8UY8 - chains A and B; structure by electron microscopy, 3.03 A resolution.

[Chain A (and B)]
Protein: Magnesium-transporting ATPase, P-type 1
Organism: Escherichia coli
Notes: chain B of this document is another copy of the same molecule, construct and numbering; everything in this record applies to it too
Reference sequence: P0ABB8 (ATMA_ECOLI); residues 1-898 here = UniProt positions 1-898
Sequence (904 residues; row label = number of the first residue in the row):
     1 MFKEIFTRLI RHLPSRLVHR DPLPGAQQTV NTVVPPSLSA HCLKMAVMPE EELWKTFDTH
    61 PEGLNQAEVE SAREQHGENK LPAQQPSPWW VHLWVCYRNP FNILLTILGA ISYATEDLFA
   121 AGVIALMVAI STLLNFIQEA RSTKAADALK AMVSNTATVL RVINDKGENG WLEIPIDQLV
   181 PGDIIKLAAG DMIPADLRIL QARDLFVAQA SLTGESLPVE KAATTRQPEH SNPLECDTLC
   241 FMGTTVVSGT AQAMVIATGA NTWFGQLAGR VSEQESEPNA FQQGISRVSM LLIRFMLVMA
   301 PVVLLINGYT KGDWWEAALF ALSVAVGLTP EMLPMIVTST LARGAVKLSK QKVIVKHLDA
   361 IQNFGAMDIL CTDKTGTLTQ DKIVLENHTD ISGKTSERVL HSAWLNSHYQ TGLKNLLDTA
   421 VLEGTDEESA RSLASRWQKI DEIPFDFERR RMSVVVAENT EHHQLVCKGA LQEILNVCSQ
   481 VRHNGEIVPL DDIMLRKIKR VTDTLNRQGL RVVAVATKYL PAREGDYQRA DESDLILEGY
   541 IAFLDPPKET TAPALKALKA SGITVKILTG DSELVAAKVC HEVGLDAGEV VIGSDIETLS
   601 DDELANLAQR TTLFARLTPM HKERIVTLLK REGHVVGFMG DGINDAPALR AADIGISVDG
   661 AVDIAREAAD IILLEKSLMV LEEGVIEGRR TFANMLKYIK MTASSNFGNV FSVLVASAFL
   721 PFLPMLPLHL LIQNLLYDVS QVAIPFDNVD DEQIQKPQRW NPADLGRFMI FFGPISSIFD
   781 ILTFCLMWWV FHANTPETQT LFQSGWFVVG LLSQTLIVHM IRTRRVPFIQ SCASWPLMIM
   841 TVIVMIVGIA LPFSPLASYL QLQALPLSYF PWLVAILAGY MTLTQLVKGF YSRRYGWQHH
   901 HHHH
Disordered / not traced: 1-2, 903-904 (chain B: 1-2, 897-904)
Sequence notes: expression tag (899-904)
Bound ions: Mg2+ site 1 near Asp-191 (its only coordinating residue here); Mg2+ site 2: Asp-204, Asp-441; Mg2+ site 3 near Asn-709 (its only coordinating residue here)
Curated features (UniProtKB/Swiss-Prot):
  - active site: Asp-373 (4-aspartylphosphate intermediate)
  - binding site (Mg(2+)): Glu-331, Asp-641, Asp-645, Asn-709, Asn-734, Asp-738
Reported in the primary citation:
  - catalytic residues: Glu-215, Asp-373 (citing earlier work)
  - mutagenesis - D373N: abolished catalytic activity
  - mutagenesis - E331A, D373N, D780A: abolished growth
  - mutagenesis - E215A, D441A, D738A: decreased growth
  - mutagenesis - D191A, T213A, E220A, D663A: unchanged growth
  - specificity-determining residues: Asp-780 (by similarity / conservation)
  - mutagenesis - D780A: unchanged catalytic activity
  - mutagenesis - D441A: decreased catalytic activity

[Interface between chain A and chain B]
Residue-residue contacts (19; chain A residue first):
  Gln-380(A) with Gln-380(B), hydrogen bond; Pro-547(B), hydrogen bond (side chain-backbone)
  Val-384(A) with Leu-544(B), hydrophobic; Glu-582(B)
  Leu-385(A) with Leu-385(B), hydrophobic; Gln-508(B)
  Asn-387(A) with Gln-508(B), hydrogen bond
  Gln-508(A) with Leu-385(B); Asn-387(B), hydrogen bond
  Leu-544(A) with Leu-385(B), hydrophobic; Leu-544(B), hydrophobic
  Pro-546(A) with Pro-546(B), hydrophobic
  Pro-547(A) with Gln-380(B); Val-384(B)
  Lys-548(A) with Glu-549(B), salt bridge
  Glu-549(A) with Lys-548(B), salt bridge; Thr-550(B)
  Thr-550(A) with Glu-549(B), hydrogen bond
  Glu-582(A) with Lys-382(B), salt bridge
Other interface residues (no listed pair), chain A (15 interface residues in all): Lys-382, Glu-386, Leu-510
Other interface residues (no listed pair), chain B (15 interface residues in all): Glu-386, Leu-510

[Summary]
The chain A/chain B interface involves 15 residues from each chain, with 5 hydrogen bonds and 3 salt bridges.
Among the polar pairs are Lys-548(A)/Glu-549(B), Glu-582(A)/Lys-382(B) and Gln-380(A)/Gln-380(B). The paper
reports catalytic residues Glu-215(A) and Asp-373(A); E331A, D373N and D780A of chain A abolish growth; 10
substitutions were tested in all.
Chain A and chain B are both Magnesium-transporting ATPase, P-type 1 (Escherichia coli); the structure,
Magnesium transporter MgtA dimer from E. coli in 5 mM MgCl2 in C1, was determined by electron microscopy
together with 8UY7, 8UY9, 8UYA, 8UYB and 8UYC from the same study.
